8FWE - chains 9 and 0 of the 102 polymer chains in the assembly; structure by electron microscopy, 3.46 A resolution.

# Chain 9 (and 0)
Name: Collar sheath protein, gp13
Source organism: Agrobacterium phage Milano
Notes: chain 0 of this document is another copy of the same molecule, construct and numbering; everything in this record applies to it too
UniProt: A0A482MGH3 (A0A482MGH3_9CAUD); residues 1-230 here correspond to UniProt positions 57-286 (UniProt number = residue number + 56)
Chain sequence (230 residues; row label = number of the first residue in the row):
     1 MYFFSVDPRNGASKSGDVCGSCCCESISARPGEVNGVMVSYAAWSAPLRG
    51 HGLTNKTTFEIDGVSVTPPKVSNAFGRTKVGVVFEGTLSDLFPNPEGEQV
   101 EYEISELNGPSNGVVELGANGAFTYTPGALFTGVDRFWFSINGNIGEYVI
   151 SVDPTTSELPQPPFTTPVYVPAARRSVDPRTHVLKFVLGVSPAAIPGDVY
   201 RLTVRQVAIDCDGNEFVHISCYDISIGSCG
Disordered / not traced: 14-20
Disulfides: C24-C221
From the paper describing this entry:
  - self-association interface (contacts with another copy of this molecule); pairs are residue here / residue on that copy: C23-C229 (disulfide)

# How chain 9 and chain 0 interact
Inter-chain disulfides: C23(9)-C229(0)
Residue-residue contacts (33):
  P8(9) - M1(0)  hydrogen bond (backbone-backbone)
  R9(9) - M1(0)  hydrogen bond (backbone-backbone)
  R9(9) - Y2(0)
  R9(9) - R30(0)
  R9(9) - E33(0)  salt bridge
  R9(9) - N35(0)
  R9(9) - G230(0)  hydrogen bond (side chain-backbone)
  N10(9) - M1(0)
  N10(9) - Y2(0)
  G11(9) - Y2(0)  hydrogen bond (backbone-side chain)
  C23(9) - C229(0)  disulfide
  P47(9) - M1(0)
  L48(9) - M1(0)  hydrophobic
  T58(9) - E106(0)
  T58(9) - L107(0)
  F59(9) - E106(0)
  E60(9) - E106(0)
  E60(9) - L107(0)
  T203(9) - L107(0)
  R205(9) - L107(0)
  N214(9) - R174(0)
  E215(9) - V34(0)
  E215(9) - R174(0)  hydrogen bond (backbone-side chain)
  F216(9) - V34(0)
  F216(9) - N35(0)
  F216(9) - G36(0)
  F216(9) - R174(0)
  F216(9) - V187(0)  hydrophobic
  V217(9) - G32(0)
  V217(9) - E33(0)
  V217(9) - V34(0)  hydrogen bond (backbone-backbone)
  I219(9) - P31(0)
  I219(9) - G32(0)
Also at the interface, not in a pair above, chain 9 (20 interface residues in all): W44, I61, C221
Also at the interface, not in a pair above, chain 0 (18 interface residues in all): S28, A29, N108

# Overview
20 residues of chain 9 and 18 residues of chain 0 are in contact; the contacts include 1 disulfide bond, 6
hydrogen bonds and 1 salt bridge. Polar contacts include R9(9)-E33(0), R9(9)-G230(0) and G11(9)-Y2(0). From
the paper: a self-association interface involving C23(9) and C229(9).
Chain 9 and chain 0 are both Collar sheath protein, gp13 (Agrobacterium phage Milano); the structure, Neck
structure of Agrobacterium phage Milano, C3 symmetry, was determined by electron microscopy (same publication
as 8FWG, 8FWM, 8FXP and 8FXR).
